6C3Y - chain A; structure by X-ray diffraction, 1.54 A resolution.

Chain A:
Protein: Sulfite reductase [NADPH] hemoprotein beta-component
From: Escherichia coli
Notes: EC 1.8.1.2
UniProt: P17846 (CYSI_ECOLI); residue numbers follow UniProt; this construct covers 1-570
Chain sequence (570 residues; each row starts with the number of its first residue):
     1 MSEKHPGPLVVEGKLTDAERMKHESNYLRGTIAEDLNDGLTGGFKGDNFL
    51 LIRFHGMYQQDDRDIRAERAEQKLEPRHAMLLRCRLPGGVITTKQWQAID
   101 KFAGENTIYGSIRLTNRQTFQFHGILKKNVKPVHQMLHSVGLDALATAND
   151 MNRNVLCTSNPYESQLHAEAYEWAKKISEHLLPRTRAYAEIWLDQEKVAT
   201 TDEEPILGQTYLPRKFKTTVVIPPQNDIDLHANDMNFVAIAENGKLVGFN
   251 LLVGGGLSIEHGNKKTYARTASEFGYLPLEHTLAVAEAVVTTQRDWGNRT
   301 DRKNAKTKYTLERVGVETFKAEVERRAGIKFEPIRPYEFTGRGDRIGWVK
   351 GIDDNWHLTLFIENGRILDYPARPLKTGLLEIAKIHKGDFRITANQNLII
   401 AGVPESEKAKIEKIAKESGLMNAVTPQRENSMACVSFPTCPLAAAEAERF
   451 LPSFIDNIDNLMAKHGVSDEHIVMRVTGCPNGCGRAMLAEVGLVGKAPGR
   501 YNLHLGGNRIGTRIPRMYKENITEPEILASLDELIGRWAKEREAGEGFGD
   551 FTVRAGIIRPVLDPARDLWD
Disordered / not traced: 1-80, 184-209
Construct notes: engineered mutation Ala444 (Met in P17846)
Ion coordination: K+: Ile362, Asn395, Gln396, Asn397; 4Fe-4S cluster Fe: Cys434, Cys440, Cys479, Cys483; siroheme Fe: Cys483 (together with phosphate ion)
Residues lining bound ligands:
  - 4Fe-4S cluster (SF4): Cys434, Val435, Ser436, Cys440, Leu442, Ala443, Thr477, Gly478, Cys479, Asn481, Gly482, Cys483
  - siroheme (SRM): Leu81, Arg83, Arg113, Leu114, Thr115, Asn116, Arg117, Thr119, Gln121, His123, Arg153, Arg214, Lys215, Lys217, Ala232, Gly256, Leu257, Ser258, Arg302, Lys306, Gln396, Ala433, Cys434, Val435, Thr439, Cys440, Pro441, Leu442, Asn481, Gly482, Cys483, Arg485
UniProt features mapped onto this chain:
  - binding site ([4Fe-4S] cluster): Cys434, Cys440, Cys479, Cys483
  - binding site (siroheme): Cys483

In short:
Bound to chain A: 4Fe-4S cluster and siroheme. The K+ site is built by Ile362, Asn395, Gln396 and Asn397. The
4Fe-4S cluster Fe site is built by Cys434, Cys440, Cys479 and Cys483. Curated annotation (UniProt) lists 4
[4Fe-4S] cluster-binding residues and siroheme-binding residue Cys483.
Chain A is Sulfite reductase [NADPH] hemoprotein beta-component (Escherichia coli); the structure, Wild type
structure of SiRHP, was determined by X-ray diffraction, deposited together with 6C3M, 6C3X and 6C3Z.
